6RWN - chains A and W of the 16 polymer chains in the assembly; structure by electron microscopy, 3.10 A resolution.

# Chain A
Name: Pol protein
Source organism: Simian immunodeficiency virus
UniProtKB: E1ANT8 (E1ANT8_SIV); residues 1-289 here correspond to UniProt positions 735-1023 (UniProt number = residue number + 734)
Chain sequence (290 residues; numbered 0 to 289; the number before each row is that of its first residue; numbering starts at 0):
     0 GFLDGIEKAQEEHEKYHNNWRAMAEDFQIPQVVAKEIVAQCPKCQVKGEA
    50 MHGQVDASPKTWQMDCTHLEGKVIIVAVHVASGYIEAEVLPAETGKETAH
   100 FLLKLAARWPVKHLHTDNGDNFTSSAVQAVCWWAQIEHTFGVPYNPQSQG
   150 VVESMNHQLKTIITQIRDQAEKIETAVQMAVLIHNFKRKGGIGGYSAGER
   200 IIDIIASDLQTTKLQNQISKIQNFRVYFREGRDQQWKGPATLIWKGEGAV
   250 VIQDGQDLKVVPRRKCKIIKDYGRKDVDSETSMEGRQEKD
Unresolved in the structure: 270-289
Differences from the reference sequence: expression tag (0); engineered mutation Asp119 (Ala853 in E1ANT8)
Bound ions: Zn2+: His12, His16, Cys40, Cys43; Mg2+ site 1: Asp64, Asp116 (together with Dolutegravir); Mg2+ site 2: Asp64, Glu152 (together with Dolutegravir)
Residues lining bound ligands: Dolutegravir (DLU; (4R,12aS)-N-(2,4-difluorobenzyl)-7-hydroxy-4-methyl-6,8-dioxo-3,4,6,8,12,12a-hexahydro-2H-pyrido[1',2':4,5]pyrazino[2,1-b][1,3]oxazine-9-carboxamide): Asp64, Asp116, Asn117, Gly118, Tyr143, Pro145, Gln146, Glu152
Reported in the primary citation:
  - Mg2+ coordination: Asp64, Asp116, Glu152
  - binding site for Dolutegravir: Asn117, Gly118

# Chain W
Molecule: 30-nt DNA strand
Source organism: Simian immunodeficiency virus
Sequence (30 nucleotides; numbered -8 to 21; the number before each row is that of its first residue; numbers below 1 keep their minus sign (DG-8 is residue -8)):
    -8 GTTCTAGAAGGCTAAGAAAAATCTCTACCA
Unresolved in the structure: -8 to 1

# Chain A / chain W interface
Contacting residue pairs (9):
  Pro29(A) with DA11(W), phosphate contact
  Gln30(A) with DA11(W), phosphate contact; DA12(W), hydrogen bond to the phosphate
  Val31(A) with DA11(W), phosphate contact
  Lys46(A) with DT17(W), hydrogen bond to the base
  Ala49(A) with DC16(W), base contact; DT17(W), sugar contact
  Met50(A) with DT17(W), sugar contact
  His51(A) with DT17(W), phosphate contact
Other interface residues (no listed pair), chain W (5 interface residues in all): DA18

# Overview
Chain A and chain W form an interface of 7 and 5 residues respectively; the contacts include 2 hydrogen bonds.
Among the polar pairs are Lys46(A)-DT17(W) and Gln30(A)-DA12(W). Chain A binds Dolutegravir. From the paper: a
binding site for Dolutegravir at Asn117(A) and Gly118(A); Mg2+ coordination by Asp64(A), Asp116(A) and
Glu152(A).
Chain A is Pol protein and chain W is a 30-nt DNA strand, both from Simian immunodeficiency virus; the
structure, SIVrcm intasome in complex with dolutegravir, was determined by electron microscopy, deposited
together with 6RWL, 6RWM and 6RWO.
